9ATB - chains b and j of the 22 polymer chains in the assembly; structure by electron microscopy, 3.40 A resolution.

Chain b (and j):
Molecule: Flagellin
Organism: Cupriavidus gilardii
Notes: chain j of this document is another copy of the same molecule, construct and numbering; everything in this record applies to it too
UniProt: A0A849B394 (A0A849B394_9BURK); the construct has insertions or renumbered stretches relative to UniProt, so the offset changes along the chain: 1-285 = UniProt 1-285; 287-397 = UniProt 286-396
Chain sequence (397 residues; numbered 1 to 397; the number before each row is that of its first residue):
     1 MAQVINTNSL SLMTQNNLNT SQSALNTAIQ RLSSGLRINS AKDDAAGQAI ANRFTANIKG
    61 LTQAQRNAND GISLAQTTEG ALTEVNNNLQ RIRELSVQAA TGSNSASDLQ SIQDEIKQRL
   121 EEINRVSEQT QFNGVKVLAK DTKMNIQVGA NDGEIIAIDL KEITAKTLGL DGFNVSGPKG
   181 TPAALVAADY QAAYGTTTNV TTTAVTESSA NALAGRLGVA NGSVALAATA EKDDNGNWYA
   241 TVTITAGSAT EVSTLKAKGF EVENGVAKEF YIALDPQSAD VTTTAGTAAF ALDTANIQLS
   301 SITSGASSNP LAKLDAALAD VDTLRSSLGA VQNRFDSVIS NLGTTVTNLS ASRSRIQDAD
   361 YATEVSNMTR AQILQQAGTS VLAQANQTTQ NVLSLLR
Unresolved in the structure: 1, 397
Construct notes: conflict K59 (Arg in A0A849B394), T196 (Ala in A0A849B394), N199 (Gln in A0A849B394), 21 further conflict positions vs the reference (A0A849B394) not listed; insertion (286)

How chain b and chain j interact:
Pairs across the interface (6; chain b residue first):
  S366(b) - N386(j)
  T369(b) - Q390(j)
  R370(b) - I5(j)
  R370(b) - N6(j)  hydrogen bond (side chain-backbone)
  I373(b) - I5(j)  hydrophobic
  Q376(b) - L393(j)
Also at the interface, not in a pair above, chain b (9 interface residues in all): A362, T363, L374, A377
Also at the interface, not in a pair above, chain j (8 interface residues in all): T7, Q15, L382

Overview:
Chain b and chain j form an interface of 9 and 8 residues respectively, with 1 hydrogen bond. Its one
hydrogen-bonded contact is R370(b)-N6(j).
Both chains are Flagellin (Cupriavidus gilardii). Entry 9ATB (cryo-EM of Cupriavidus gilardii flagellum) was
determined by electron microscopy together with 9ATL from the same study.
